Entry 2AH0 (X-ray diffraction, 1.45 A resolution); this record covers chains H and B of the 4 polymer chains in the assembly.

[Chain H]
Protein: Aromatic amine dehydrogenase
Organism: Alcaligenes faecalis
Notes: EC 1.4.99.4
UniProtKB: P84887 (AAUA_ALCFA); numbering as in UniProt (aligned over 48-182)
Amino-acid sequence (135 residues; numbered 48 to 182; the number before each row is that of its first residue):
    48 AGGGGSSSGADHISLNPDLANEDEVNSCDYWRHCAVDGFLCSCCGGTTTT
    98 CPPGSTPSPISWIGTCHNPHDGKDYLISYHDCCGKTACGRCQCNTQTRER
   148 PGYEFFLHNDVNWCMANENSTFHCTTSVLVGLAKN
Disordered / not traced: 48-70, 180-182
Modified / non-standard residues: Trp-109 (2-amino-3-(6,7-dioxo-6,7-dihydro-1H-indol-3-yl)-propionic acid; TRQ)
Swiss-Prot annotation at these positions:
  - active site: Trp-109 (Tryptophylquinone 6'-substrate hemiaminal intermediate), Asp-128 (Proton acceptor)
  - binding site (substrate): Asp-84, Asn-156 to Val-158
  - site: Thr-172 (Transition state stabilizer)
  - modified residue: Trp-109 (Tryptophylquinone)
  - cross-link: Trp-109 to Trp-160 (Tryptophan tryptophylquinone (Trp-Trp))
Cystine bridges: Cys-75/Cys-140, Cys-81/Cys-113, Cys-88/Cys-171, Cys-90/Cys-138, Cys-91/Cys-135, Cys-98/Cys-129, Cys-130/Cys-161
Glycans and other covalent adducts: covalent link Trp-109/Trp-160
Residues lining bound ligands: (1S)-1-amino-2-(1H-indol-3-yl)ethanol (TSC): Asp-84, Trp-109, Asp-128, Asn-156, Asp-157, Val-158, Asn-159, Trp-160, Phe-169, Thr-172

[Chain B]
Protein: Aromatic amine dehydrogenase
Organism: Alcaligenes faecalis
Notes: EC 1.4.99.4
UniProtKB: P84888 (AAUB_ALCFA); residues 73-432 here correspond to UniProt positions 30-389 (UniProt number = residue number - 43)
Amino-acid sequence (361 residues; row label = number of the first residue in the row):
    73 REVLTGGHSVSAPQENRIYVMDSVFMHLTESRVHVYDYTNGKFLGMVPTA
   123 FNGHVQVSNDGKKIYTMTTYHERITRGKRSDVVEVWDADKLTFEKEISLP
   173 PKRVQGLNYDGLFRQTTDGKFIVLQNASPATSIGIVDVAKGDYVEDVTAA
   223 AGCWSVIPQPNRPRSFMTICGDGGLLTINLGEDGKVASQSRSKQMFSVKD
   273 DPIFIAPALDKDKAHFVSYYGNVYSADFSGDEVKVDGPWSLLNDEDKAKN
   323 WVPGGYNLVGLHRASGRMYVFMHPDGKEGTHKFPAAEIWVMDTKTKQRVA
   373 RIPGRDALSMTIDQQRNLMLTLDGGNVNVYDISQPEPKLLRTIEGAAEAS
   423 LQVQFHPVGGT
Cystine bridges: Cys-225/Cys-242
Residues lining bound ligands: 2-(1H-indol-3-yl)ethanimine (TSH): Phe-97, Leu-100, Phe-123, Asn-124, Gln-177, Gly-178, Leu-179

[How chain H and chain B interact]
Residue-residue contacts - 44 pairs, chain H then chain B:
  Arg-79(H) with Glu-74(B), salt bridge
  Cys-90(H) with Phe-115(B)
  Cys-91(H) with Phe-115(B)
  Gly-92(H) with Phe-115(B); Leu-116(B)
  Thr-96(H) with Glu-74(B); Val-75(B); Leu-76(B); Thr-77(B), hydrogen bond (backbone-backbone)
  Thr-97(H) with Leu-76(B); Thr-77(B); His-80(B)
  Cys-98(H) with Leu-76(B); Thr-77(B), hydrogen bond (backbone-backbone); His-80(B)
  Pro-100(H) with His-80(B); Ser-81(B); Val-82(B); Leu-116(B); Lys-162(B)
  Gly-101(H) with Lys-162(B), hydrogen bond (backbone-backbone); Leu-163(B); Thr-164(B)
  Pro-104(H) with Leu-76(B), hydrophobic; Gly-78(B)
  His-127(H) with Leu-76(B)
  Lys-132(H) with Met-118(B), hydrogen bond (side chain-backbone); Leu-163(B), hydrogen bond (side chain-backbone)
  Thr-133(H) with Glu-102(B); Arg-104(B); Met-118(B); Pro-120(B)
  Ala-134(H) with Arg-104(B), hydrogen bond (backbone-side chain)
  Arg-137(H) with His-106(B); Tyr-108(B), hydrogen bond; Phe-115(B); Gly-417(B), hydrogen bond (side chain-backbone); Ala-418(B)
  His-170(H) with Met-118(B)
  Thr-173(H) with Leu-76(B)
  Val-175(H) with Glu-74(B)
  Leu-176(H) with Arg-73(B); Glu-74(B), hydrogen bond (backbone-side chain)
  Val-177(H) with Arg-73(B)
Interface residues without a listed pair, chain H (24 interface residues in all): Ser-102, Asp-128, Cys-135, Ser-174
Interface residues without a listed pair, chain B (24 interface residues in all): Gly-117, Trp-158

[In short]
Chain H and chain B each contribute 24 residues to their interface; the contacts include 9 hydrogen bonds and
1 salt bridge. Polar pairs include Arg-79(H)/Glu-74(B), Lys-132(H)/Met-118(B) and Lys-132(H)/Leu-163(B). Chain
H binds (1S)-1-amino-2-(1H-indol-3-yl)ethanol. Chain B binds 2-(1H-indol-3-yl)ethanimine.
Chain H is Aromatic amine dehydrogenase and chain B is Aromatic amine dehydrogenase, both from Alcaligenes
faecalis; the structure, Crystal structure of the carbinolamine intermediate in the reductive half-reaction of
aromatic amine dehydrogenase (AADH) with ..., was determined by X-ray diffraction together with 2AGL, 2AGW,
2AGX, 2AGY, 2AGZ and 2AH1 from the same study.
